Entry 7PRV (X-ray diffraction, 2.70 A resolution); this record covers chains A and D of the 5 polymer chains in the assembly.

Chain A:
Protein: Glucocorticoid receptor
Organism: Homo sapiens
Reference sequence: P04150 (GCR_HUMAN); residues 385-777 here = UniProt positions 385-777
Chain sequence (393 residues; each row starts with the number of its first residue):
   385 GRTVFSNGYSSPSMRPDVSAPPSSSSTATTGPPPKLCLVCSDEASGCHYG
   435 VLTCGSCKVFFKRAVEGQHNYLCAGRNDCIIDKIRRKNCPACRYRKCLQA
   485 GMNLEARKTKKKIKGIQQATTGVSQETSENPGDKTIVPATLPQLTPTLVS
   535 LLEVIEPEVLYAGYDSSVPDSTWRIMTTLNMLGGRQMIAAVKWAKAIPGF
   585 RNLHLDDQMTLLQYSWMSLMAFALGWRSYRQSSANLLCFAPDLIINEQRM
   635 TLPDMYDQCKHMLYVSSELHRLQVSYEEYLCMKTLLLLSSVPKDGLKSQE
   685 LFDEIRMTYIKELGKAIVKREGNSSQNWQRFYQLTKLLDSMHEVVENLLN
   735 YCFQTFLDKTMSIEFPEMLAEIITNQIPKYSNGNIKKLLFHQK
Unresolved in the structure: 385-416, 489-527, 777
Construct notes: engineered mutation Ala-404 (Ser in P04150), Asp-517 (Asn in P04150), Met-571 (Val in P04150), Ser-602 (Phe in P04150), Asp-638 (Cys in P04150)
Bound ions: Zn2+ site 1: Cys-421, Cys-424, Cys-438, Cys-441; Zn2+ site 2: Cys-457, Cys-463, Cys-473, Cys-476
Ligand contacts: Fluticasone furoate (GW6; (6alpha,11alpha,14beta,16alpha,17alpha)-6,9-difluoro-17-{[(fluoromethyl)sulfanyl]carbonyl}-11-hydroxy-16-methyl-3-oxoan drosta-1,4-dien-17-yl furan-2-carboxylate): Met-560, Leu-563, Asn-564, Leu-566, Gly-567, Gln-570, Trp-600, Met-601, Met-604, Ala-605, Leu-608, Arg-611, Phe-623, Ile-629, Met-639, Gln-642, Cys-643, Met-646, Leu-732, Tyr-735, Cys-736, Thr-739, Phe-749
What the authors report for this chain:
  - binding site for Fluticasone furoate: Asn-564, Arg-611, Met-639, Gln-642
  - conformationally variable residues (loop rearrangement, side-chain flip): Asp-638, Met-639, Gln-642
  - mutagenesis - A458T, R614A, Y640S, D641K, K720D: decreased signaling
  - disease-associated variants - D641V: decreased signaling (citing earlier work)

Chain D:
Molecule: 23-nt DNA strand
Sequence (23 nucleotides; row label = number of the first residue in the row):
     1 TACAGAACATTTTGTCCGTCGAC
Unresolved in the structure: 23

How chain A and chain D interact:
Pairs across the interface (12):
  Gly-430(A) / DC3(D)  phosphate contact
  Cys-431(A) / DC3(D)  hydrogen bond to the phosphate
  Cys-431(A) / DA4(D)  phosphate contact
  His-432(A) / DC3(D)  sugar contact
  His-432(A) / DA4(D)  salt bridge to the phosphate
  Tyr-433(A) / DA4(D)  hydrogen bond to the phosphate
  Tyr-433(A) / DG5(D)  hydrogen bond to the phosphate
  Lys-442(A) / DA4(D)  phosphate contact
  Lys-442(A) / DG5(D)  hydrogen bond to the base
  Lys-446(A) / DG5(D)  salt bridge to the phosphate
  Lys-471(A) / DT11(D)  hydrogen bond to the phosphate
  Lys-471(A) / DT12(D)  salt bridge to the phosphate
Interface residues without a listed pair, chain A (9 interface residues in all): Ser-429, Arg-447
Interface residues without a listed pair, chain D (6 interface residues in all): DA7

In short:
9 residues of chain A face 6 of chain D across their interface; the contacts include 5 hydrogen bonds and 3
salt bridges. Polar contacts include Lys-442(A)/DG5(D), Cys-431(A)/DC3(D) and Tyr-433(A)/DA4(D). From the
paper: a binding site for Fluticasone furoate at Asn-564(A), Arg-611(A) and Met-639(A) among others; A458T,
R614A and Y640S of chain A, among others, reduce signaling; 6 substitutions were tested in all.
Chain A is Glucocorticoid receptor (Homo sapiens) and chain D is a 23-nt DNA strand; the structure, The
glucocorticoid receptor in complex with fluticasone furoate, a PGC1a coactivator fragment and sgk 23bp, was
determined by X-ray diffraction (same publication as 7PRW and 7PRX).
